Entry 7AR7 (electron microscopy, 3.72 A resolution); this record covers chains C and D of the 46 polymer chains in the assembly.

[Chain C]
Name: NADH dehydrogenase [ubiquinone] iron-sulfur protein 3
Source organism: Arabidopsis thaliana
Notes: EC 7.1.1.2
UniProtKB: Q95748 (NDUS3_ARATH); residue numbers follow UniProt; this construct covers 1-185
Sequence (185 residues; row label = number of the first residue in the row):
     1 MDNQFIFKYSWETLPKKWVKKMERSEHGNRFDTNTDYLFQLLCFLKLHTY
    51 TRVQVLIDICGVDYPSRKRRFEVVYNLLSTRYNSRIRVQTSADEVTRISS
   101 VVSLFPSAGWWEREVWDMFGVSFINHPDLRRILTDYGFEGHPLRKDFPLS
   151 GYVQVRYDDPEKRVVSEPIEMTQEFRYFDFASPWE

[Chain D]
Name: NADH dehydrogenase [ubiquinone] iron-sulfur protein 2
Source organism: Arabidopsis thaliana
Notes: EC 7.1.1.2
UniProtKB: P93306 (NDUS2_ARATH); residue numbers follow UniProt; this construct covers 10-394
Sequence (385 residues; numbered 10 to 394; the number before each row is that of its first residue):
    10 NFTLNFGPQHPAAHGVLRLVLEMNGEVVERAEPHIGLLHRGTEKLIEYKT
    60 YLQALPYFDRLDYVSMMAQEHAYSLAVEKLLNCEVPLRAQYIRVLFCEIT
   110 RILNHLLALTTHAMDVGALTPFLWAFEEREKLLEFYERVSGARMHASFIR
   160 PGGVAQDLPLGLCRDIDSFTQQFASRIDELEEMLTGNRIWKQRLVDIGTV
   210 TAQQAKDWGFSGVMLRGSGVCWDLRRAAPYDVYDQLDFDVPVGTRGDCYD
   260 RYCIRIEEMRQSLRIIVQCLNQMPSGMIKADDRKLCPPSRCRMKLSMESL
   310 IHHFELYTEGFSVPASSTYTAVEAPKGEFGVFLVSNGSNRPYRCKIRAPG
   360 FAHSQGLDFMSKHHMLADVVTIIGTQDIVFGEVDR
Construct notes: conflict Leu70 (Ser in P93306), Ser227 (Pro in P93306), Leu309 (Ser in P93306), Ser363 (Leu in P93306)

[How chain C and chain D interact]
Residue-residue contacts - 65 pairs, chain C then chain D:
  His27(C) - Lys88(D)
  His27(C) - Ser325(D)  hydrogen bond
  His27(C) - Thr327(D)
  Gln54(C) - Lys215(D)
  Val55(C) - Lys215(D)
  Val55(C) - Gly218(D)
  Ile57(C) - Tyr328(D)
  Ile57(C) - Glu337(D)
  Ile57(C) - Arg356(D)  hydrogen bond (backbone-side chain)
  Asp58(C) - Lys354(D)
  Asp58(C) - Arg356(D)
  Ile59(C) - Lys354(D)
  Cys60(C) - Phe341(D)  hydrophobic
  Cys60(C) - Lys354(D)
  Gly61(C) - Arg352(D)  hydrogen bond (backbone-side chain)
  Val62(C) - Tyr351(D)  hydrophobic
  Asp63(C) - Tyr351(D)  hydrogen bond (backbone-side chain)
  Tyr64(C) - Val343(D)
  Tyr64(C) - Tyr351(D)
  Pro65(C) - Tyr351(D)
  Asn76(C) - Tyr328(D)
  Leu78(C) - Trp231(D)  hydrophobic
  Asn83(C) - Trp231(D)
  Asn83(C) - Ala236(D)
  Arg85(C) - Leu233(D)
  Arg85(C) - Tyr328(D)
  Arg85(C) - Glu337(D)  salt bridge
  Arg87(C) - Ser326(D)
  Pro106(C) - Asp216(D)
  Pro106(C) - Trp217(D)
  Ser107(C) - Asp216(D)  hydrogen bond (side chain-backbone)
  Ser107(C) - Trp217(D)
  Ser107(C) - Gln364(D)  hydrogen bond (backbone-side chain)
  Gly109(C) - Gln364(D)
  Trp110(C) - Pro42(D)  hydrophobic
  Trp110(C) - Ile44(D)  hydrophobic
  Trp110(C) - Phe360(D)  hydrophobic
  Trp110(C) - Ser363(D)
  Trp110(C) - Gln364(D)  hydrogen bond (backbone-side chain)
  Trp111(C) - Lys354(D)
  Trp111(C) - Arg356(D)
  Trp111(C) - Ala361(D)  hydrophobic
  Arg113(C) - Glu41(D)  salt bridge
  Glu114(C) - Lys354(D)  salt bridge
  Phe119(C) - Arg352(D)
  Ile132(C) - Ile44(D)
  Leu133(C) - Gly45(D)
  Leu133(C) - His48(D)
  Leu133(C) - Asp393(D)
  Tyr136(C) - His43(D)
  Pro142(C) - Lys53(D)
  Leu143(C) - Lys53(D)
  Leu143(C) - Arg352(D)
  Arg144(C) - Lys53(D)  hydrogen bond (backbone-side chain)
  Lys145(C) - Glu56(D)  salt bridge
  Lys145(C) - Tyr351(D)  hydrogen bond (side chain-backbone)
  Phe147(C) - Lys53(D)  hydrogen bond (backbone-side chain)
  Leu149(C) - Lys53(D)
  Leu149(C) - Leu54(D)  hydrophobic
  Leu149(C) - Tyr57(D)
  Phe175(C) - Tyr57(D)  hydrophobic
  Phe175(C) - Lys58(D)
  Phe180(C) - Thr317(D)
  Phe180(C) - Glu318(D)
  Ser182(C) - Glu318(D)
Also at the interface, not in a pair above, chain C (47 interface residues in all): Arg30, Lys46, Val74, Thr80, Phe105, Met118, Arg130, Pro148, Tyr177, Glu185
Also at the interface, not in a pair above, chain D (44 interface residues in all): Glu52, Val229, Ser321, Ala330, Asn348, Arg349, Arg394

[Summary]
47 residues of chain C face 44 of chain D across their interface; the contacts include 10 hydrogen bonds and 4
salt bridges. Polar contacts include Arg85(C)-Glu337(D), Arg113(C)-Glu41(D) and Glu114(C)-Lys354(D).
Chain C is NADH dehydrogenase [ubiquinone] iron-sulfur protein 3 and chain D is NADH dehydrogenase
[ubiquinone] iron-sulfur protein 2, both from Arabidopsis thaliana; the structure, Cryo-EM structure of
Arabidopsis thaliana complex-I (open conformation), was determined by electron microscopy, deposited together
with 7AQQ, 7AQR, 7AQW, 7AR8, 7AR9, 7ARB, 7ARC and 7ARD.
